PDB entry 4M2Z | X-ray diffraction, 2.85 A resolution | chains A and B of the 4 polymer chains in the assembly

# Chain A (and B)
Protein: Ribonuclease 3
Organism: Aquifex aeolicus
Notes: EC 3.1.26.3; chain B of this document is another copy of the same molecule, construct and numbering; everything in this record applies to it too
Reference sequence: O67082 (RNC_AQUAE); numbering as in UniProt (aligned over 1-221)
Sequence (221 residues; row label = number of the first residue in the row):
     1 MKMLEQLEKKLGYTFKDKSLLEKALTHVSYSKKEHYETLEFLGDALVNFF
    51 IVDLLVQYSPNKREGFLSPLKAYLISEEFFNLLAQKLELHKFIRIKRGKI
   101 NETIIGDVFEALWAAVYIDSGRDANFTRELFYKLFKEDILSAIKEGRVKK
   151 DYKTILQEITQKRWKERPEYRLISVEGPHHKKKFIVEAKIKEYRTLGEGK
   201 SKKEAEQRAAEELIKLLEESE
Not modelled in the structure: 1 (chain B: 1-2, 221)
Metal / ion sites: Mg2+: D44, E110 (together with cytidine-5'-monophosphate) (shared with 1 residue of chain D)
Residues lining bound ligands:
  - cytidine-5'-monophosphate (C5P), molecule 1: E40, F41, D44, D107, E110
  - cytidine-5'-monophosphate (C5P), molecule 2: E64, S68, K71
Swiss-Prot annotation at these positions:
  - active site: D44, E110
  - binding site (Mg(2+)): E40, D107, E110
  - mutagenesis: D44 (D44N: Very low catalytic activity, binds RNA normally), E110 (E110K: Loss of magnesium, alters ds-RNA binding, loss of activity), Q157 (Q157A: No RNase activity, no RNA binding)

# Interface between chain A and chain B
Contacting residue pairs - 51 pairs, chain A then chain B:
  E37(A) - R63(B)  salt bridge
  E37(A) - E64(B)  hydrogen bond (side chain-backbone)
  T38(A) - V56(B)
  T38(A) - K62(B)
  E40(A) - E64(B)
  F41(A) - V52(B)  hydrophobic
  F41(A) - V56(B)  hydrophobic
  F41(A) - S68(B)
  F41(A) - K71(B)
  L42(A) - V52(B)  hydrophobic
  L42(A) - D53(B)
  L42(A) - V56(B)  hydrophobic
  A45(A) - F49(B)
  A45(A) - V52(B)  hydrophobic
  L46(A) - F49(B)  hydrophobic
  F49(A) - A45(B)
  F49(A) - L46(B)  hydrophobic
  F49(A) - Y117(B)
  V52(A) - F41(B)
  V52(A) - L42(B)  hydrophobic
  V52(A) - A45(B)  hydrophobic
  D53(A) - L42(B)
  D53(A) - Y117(B)  hydrogen bond
  D53(A) - R122(B)  salt bridge
  V56(A) - T38(B)
  V56(A) - F41(B)  hydrophobic
  Q57(A) - R122(B)
  K62(A) - T38(B)
  R63(A) - E37(B)
  E64(A) - E37(B)  hydrogen bond (backbone-side chain)
  E64(A) - E40(B)
  L67(A) - F41(B)  hydrophobic
  S68(A) - F41(B)
  K71(A) - F41(B)
  Y117(A) - F49(B)
  Y117(A) - D53(B)  hydrogen bond
  Y117(A) - R128(B)  hydrogen bond
  R122(A) - D53(B)  salt bridge
  R122(A) - Q57(B)
  R122(A) - N125(B)
  R122(A) - R128(B)  hydrogen bond (backbone-side chain)
  R122(A) - Y132(B)
  D123(A) - N125(B)  hydrogen bond
  A124(A) - A124(B)  hydrophobic
  A124(A) - N125(B)  hydrogen bond (backbone-side chain)
  N125(A) - R122(B)
  N125(A) - D123(B)  hydrogen bond
  N125(A) - A124(B)  hydrogen bond (side chain-backbone)
  N125(A) - N125(B)
  R128(A) - Y117(B)  hydrogen bond
  R128(A) - R122(B)  hydrogen bond (side chain-backbone)
Other interface residues (no listed pair), chain A (26 interface residues in all): N48, I118
Other interface residues (no listed pair), chain B (27 interface residues in all): N48, L67, E129

# Overview
26 residues of chain A and 27 residues of chain B are in contact; the contacts include 12 hydrogen bonds and 3
salt bridges. Polar pairs include E37(A)-R63(B), D53(A)-R122(B) and E37(A)-E64(B). Chain A binds
cytidine-5'-monophosphate.
Chain A and chain B are both Ribonuclease 3 (Aquifex aeolicus); the structure, Crystal structure of RNASE III
complexed with double-stranded RNA and CMP (TYPE II CLEAVAGE), was determined by X-ray diffraction (same
publication as 4M30).
